PDB entry 7Z8Y | X-ray diffraction, 2.29 A resolution | chains B and D of the 5 polymer chains in the assembly

Chain B:
Molecule: SUN domain-containing protein 1
Organism: Homo sapiens
UniProtKB: O94901 (SUN1_HUMAN); numbering as in UniProt (aligned over 616-812)
Chain sequence (203 residues; row label = number of the first residue in the row):
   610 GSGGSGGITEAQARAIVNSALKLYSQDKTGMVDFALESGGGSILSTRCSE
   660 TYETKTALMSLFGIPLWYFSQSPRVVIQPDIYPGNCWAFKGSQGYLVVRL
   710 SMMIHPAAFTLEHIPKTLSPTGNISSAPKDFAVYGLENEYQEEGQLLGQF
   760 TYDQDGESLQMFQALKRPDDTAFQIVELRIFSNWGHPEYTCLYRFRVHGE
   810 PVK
Not modelled in the structure: 610-617, 812
Differences from the reference sequence: expression tag (610-615)
Ion coordination: K+: Val684, Gln687, Asp689, Asn694, Tyr802

Chain D:
Molecule: Inositol 1,4,5-triphosphate receptor associated 2
Organism: Homo sapiens
UniProtKB: Q12912 (IRAG2_HUMAN); numbering as in UniProt (aligned over 531-555)
Chain sequence (28 residues; numbered 528 to 555; the number before each row is that of its first residue):
   528 GSMEDSWTSLEHILWPFTRLRHNGPPPV
Not modelled in the structure: 528
Differences from the reference sequence: expression tag (528-530)

Interface between chain B and chain D:
Residue-residue contacts - 41 pairs, chain B then chain D:
  Ser654(B) with Glu531(D), hydrogen bond
  Thr665(B) with Arg548(D); His549(D); Asn550(D), hydrogen bond (backbone-backbone); Gly551(D); Pro552(D)
  Ala666(B) with Leu547(D), hydrophobic; Arg548(D)
  Leu667(B) with Arg546(D); Leu547(D); Arg548(D), hydrogen bond (backbone-backbone)
  Met668(B) with Trp542(D), hydrophobic; Thr545(D); Arg546(D); Leu547(D), hydrophobic
  Ser669(B) with Thr545(D); Arg546(D), hydrogen bond (backbone-backbone)
  Leu670(B) with Phe544(D)
  Trp676(B) with Trp534(D); Glu538(D); Leu541(D), hydrophobic; Thr545(D)
  Phe678(B) with Glu538(D); Trp542(D), hydrophobic
  Ser681(B) with Glu531(D), hydrogen bond
  Pro682(B) with Glu531(D)
  Arg683(B) with Glu531(D); Asp532(D), salt bridge
  Gly693(B) with Pro554(D); Val555(D)
  Cys695(B) with Pro554(D)
  Ala697(B) with Pro554(D), hydrophobic
  Ile723(B) with Val555(D), hydrophobic
  Pro729(B) with Val555(D)
  Ser735(B) with Val555(D), hydrogen bond (side chain-backbone)
  Tyr798(B) with Pro553(D); Pro554(D); Val555(D)
  Cys800(B) with Pro554(D), hydrophobic; Val555(D)
  Tyr802(B) with Val555(D), hydrogen bond (side chain-backbone)
Other interface residues (no listed pair), chain B (27 interface residues in all): Tyr661, Lys664, Leu675, Pro692, His722, Ser728
Other interface residues (no listed pair), chain D (19 interface residues in all): Thr535

In short:
The interface between chain B and chain D involves 27 residues on one side and 19 on the other, with 7
hydrogen bonds and 1 salt bridge. Polar pairs include Arg683(B)-Asp532(D), Ser654(B)-Glu531(D) and
Ser681(B)-Glu531(D). Val684(B), Gln687(B), Asp689(B), Asn694(B) and Tyr802(B) coordinate K+.
Chain B is SUN domain-containing protein 1 and chain D is Inositol 1,4,5-triphosphate receptor associated 2,
both from Homo sapiens; the structure, Crystal structure of the SUN1-KASH6 9:6 complex, was determined by
X-ray diffraction together with 8B5X and 8B46 from the same study.
